Entry 7X1Y (electron microscopy, 3.30 A resolution); this record covers chains A and B of the 6 polymer chains in the assembly.

[Chain A (and B)]
Molecule: Circadian clock oscillator protein KaiC
Source organism: Synechococcus elongatus PCC 7942
Notes: chain B of this document is another copy of the same molecule, construct and numbering; everything in this record applies to it too
Reference sequence: Q79PF4 (KAIC_SYNE7); numbering as in UniProt (aligned over 14-484)
Chain sequence (471 residues; numbered 14 to 484; the number before each row is that of its first residue):
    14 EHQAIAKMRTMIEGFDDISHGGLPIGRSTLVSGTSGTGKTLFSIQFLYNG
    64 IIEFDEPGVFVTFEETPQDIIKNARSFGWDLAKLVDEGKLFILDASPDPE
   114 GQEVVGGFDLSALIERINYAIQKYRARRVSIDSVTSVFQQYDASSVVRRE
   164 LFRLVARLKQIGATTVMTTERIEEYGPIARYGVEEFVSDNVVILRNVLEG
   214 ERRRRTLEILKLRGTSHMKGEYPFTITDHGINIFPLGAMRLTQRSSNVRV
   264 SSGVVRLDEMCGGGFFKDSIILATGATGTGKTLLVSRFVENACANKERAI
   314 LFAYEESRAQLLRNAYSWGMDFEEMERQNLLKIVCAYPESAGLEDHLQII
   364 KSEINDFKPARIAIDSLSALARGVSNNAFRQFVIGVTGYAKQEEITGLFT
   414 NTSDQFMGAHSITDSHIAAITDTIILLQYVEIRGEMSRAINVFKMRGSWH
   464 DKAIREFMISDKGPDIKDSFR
Unresolved in the structure: 417-429
Sequence notes: engineered mutation Ala431 (Ser in Q79PF4), Ala432 (Thr in Q79PF4)
UniProt features mapped onto this chain:
  - region: Gln115 to Asp122 (B-loop, required to bind KaiB and SasA), Pro248 to Asn260 (Linker)
  - active site: Glu77 (Proton acceptor in CI (KaiC 1)), Glu318 (Proton acceptor in CII (KaiC 2))
  - binding site (ATP): Gly49, Thr50, Gly51, Lys52, Thr53, Leu54, Ser89, Lys224, Leu225, Arg226, Thr228, His230, Thr240, Asp241, Thr290, Gly291, Thr292, Gly293, Lys294, Thr295 and 9 more in UniProt
  - binding site (Mg(2+)): Thr53, Thr295, Glu318
  - mutagenesis: Thr42 (T42S: Extends the period of the circadian rhythm to 28 hours in reconstituted KaiABC complex. Decreased endogenous ATPase), Lys52 (K52A: Induces an arrhythmic phenotype, significantly reduced ATP-binding), Gly71 (G71A: Lowers the amplitude and distords the waveform of the circadian rhythm), Ala87 (A87V: In kaiC1; shortens the period of the circadian rhythm to 22 hours), Trp92 (W92F: Increases photoperiod in presence of KaiA and KaiB), Ala108 (A108E: No longer binds KaiB, no formation of KaiCBA, still phosphorylated; A108L: Reduced binding of KaiB, reduced formation of KaiCBA, still phosphorylated), Gly114 (G114A: Extends the period of the circadian rhythm to 27 hours), Gln115 (Q115A: Abolishes the circadian rhythm), Ser146 (S146P: CI hydrolysis rate halves, increases period of the circadian rhythm by nearly 50%; S146W: Loss of stable oscillation in presence of KaiA and KaiB), Gln153 (Q153A: Higher CI ATPase activity, clock speeds up), Ser157 (S157C: In kaiC2; extends the period of the circadian rhythm to 29 hours. Lower CI ATPase activity, clock slows down ...), Arg215 (R215C: In kaiC3; shortens the period of the circadian rhythm to 16 hours and decreases the interaction with KaiA), 25 further mutagenesis entries in UniProt
Metal / ion sites: Mg2+ site 1: Thr53 (together with ATP); Mg2+ site 2: Thr295 (together with ATP)
Small-molecule neighbours:
  - ATP (adenosine-5'-triphosphate), molecule 1: Thr47, Ser48, Gly49, Thr50, Gly51, Lys52, Thr53, Leu54, Glu77, Ser89, Phe90, Arg218, Ile239, Thr240, Asp241
  - ATP, molecule 2: Phe199, Leu223, Lys224, Leu225, Arg226, Gly227, Thr228, Ser229, His230
  - ATP, molecule 3: Thr290, Gly291, Thr292, Gly293, Lys294, Thr295, Leu296, Glu318, Glu319, Ser330, Trp331, Ser379, Thr415, Arg451, Ile472, Ser473, Asp474
  - ATP, molecule 4: Lys457, Met458, Arg459, Gly460, Ser461, Trp462, His463, Lys465

[Interface between chain A and chain B]
Pairs across the interface (74; chain A residue first):
  Ser48(A) - Glu198(B)  hydrogen bond (side chain-backbone)
  Ser48(A) - Phe199(B)
  Ser48(A) - Lys224(B)
  Gly49(A) - Lys224(B)
  Glu77(A) - Phe165(B)
  Glu77(A) - Phe199(B)
  Glu78(A) - Arg226(B)  salt bridge
  Asp82(A) - Lys172(B)  salt bridge
  Lys85(A) - Arg40(B)
  Asn86(A) - Arg40(B)  hydrogen bond
  Arg88(A) - His15(B)  hydrogen bond
  Arg88(A) - Gln16(B)
  Ser89(A) - Glu14(B)
  Ser89(A) - Gln16(B)
  Ser89(A) - Gly227(B)  hydrogen bond (side chain-backbone)
  Phe90(A) - Glu14(B)
  Gly91(A) - Glu14(B)
  Gly91(A) - His15(B)  hydrogen bond (backbone-side chain)
  Pro110(A) - Phe165(B)
  Pro112(A) - Arg166(B)  hydrogen bond (backbone-side chain)
  Glu113(A) - Arg166(B)
  Glu116(A) - Arg162(B)  salt bridge
  Ser149(A) - Arg161(B)
  Gln152(A) - Ser158(B)
  Gln152(A) - Arg161(B)
  Glu183(A) - Arg161(B)  salt bridge
  Glu183(A) - Phe199(B)
  Arg184(A) - Phe199(B)
  Ile185(A) - Gly195(B)
  Ile185(A) - Glu198(B)
  Arg193(A) - Gly195(B)
  Leu211(A) - Arg208(B)
  Leu211(A) - Glu234(B)
  Glu214(A) - Arg217(B)  salt bridge
  Glu214(A) - Thr219(B)
  Glu214(A) - Glu234(B)
  Arg215(A) - Lys232(B)  hydrogen bond (side chain-backbone)
  Arg215(A) - Glu234(B)  hydrogen bond (side chain-backbone)
  Arg215(A) - Tyr235(B)
  Arg216(A) - Glu221(B)  salt bridge
  Arg216(A) - Leu223(B)
  Asp241(A) - Glu14(B)
  His242(A) - Glu14(B)  salt bridge
  Thr290(A) - Lys457(B)
  Glu318(A) - Ala432(B)
  Ala322(A) - Gln256(B)
  Ala322(A) - Arg257(B)
  Gln323(A) - Gln256(B)
  Gln323(A) - Lys404(B)
  Gln323(A) - Asp435(B)  hydrogen bond
  Gln323(A) - Arg459(B)
  Leu325(A) - Arg257(B)
  Arg326(A) - Gln256(B)
  Arg326(A) - Ser259(B)
  Arg326(A) - Arg459(B)  hydrogen bond (side chain-backbone)
  Tyr329(A) - Arg257(B)
  Tyr350(A) - Leu249(B)
  Tyr350(A) - Ile397(B)
  Glu352(A) - Leu249(B)
  Glu352(A) - Arg393(B)
  Glu352(A) - Ile397(B)
  Arg385(A) - Arg393(B)
  Gly386(A) - Arg393(B)
  Tyr442(A) - Phe456(B)  hydrophobic
  Arg446(A) - Phe483(B)
  Gly447(A) - Ala466(B)
  Gly447(A) - Ile467(B)  hydrogen bond (backbone-backbone)
  Gly447(A) - Phe483(B)
  Glu448(A) - Lys465(B)
  Glu448(A) - Ala466(B)
  Met449(A) - Asn454(B)
  Met449(A) - Phe456(B)  hydrophobic
  Met449(A) - Lys465(B)  hydrogen bond (backbone-backbone)
  Arg451(A) - Lys465(B)
Interface residues without a listed pair, chain A (57 interface residues in all): Thr47, Gly114, Gly213, Arg218, Gly291, Glu319, Ser320, Arg321, Asn327, Ser330, Glu336, Ser353, Glu444
Interface residues without a listed pair, chain B (57 interface residues in all): Ile18, Leu123, Ala169, Gln173, Tyr188, Pro190, Met231, Gly233, Arg253, Leu254, Ser258, Phe279, Asn390, Ala431, Gly460, Arg484

[Overview]
Chain A and chain B each contribute 57 residues to their interface, with 12 hydrogen bonds and 7 salt bridges.
Polar contacts include Glu78(A)-Arg226(B), Asp82(A)-Lys172(B) and Glu116(A)-Arg162(B). Chain A binds 4 copies
of ATP.
Chain A and chain B are both Circadian clock oscillator protein KaiC (Synechococcus elongatus PCC 7942); the
structure, Structure of the phosphorylation-site double mutant S431A/T432A of the KaiC circadian clock
protein, was determined by electron microscopy, deposited together with 7X1Z.
